Entry 5X5Y (X-ray diffraction, 3.46 A resolution); this record covers chains A and G of the 4 polymer chains in the assembly.

# Chain A
Name: Probable ATP-binding component of ABC transporter
From: Pseudomonas aeruginosa PAO1
Reference sequence: Q9HVV6 (Q9HVV6_PSEAE); numbering as in UniProt (aligned over 1-241)
Chain sequence (247 residues; each row starts with the number of its first residue):
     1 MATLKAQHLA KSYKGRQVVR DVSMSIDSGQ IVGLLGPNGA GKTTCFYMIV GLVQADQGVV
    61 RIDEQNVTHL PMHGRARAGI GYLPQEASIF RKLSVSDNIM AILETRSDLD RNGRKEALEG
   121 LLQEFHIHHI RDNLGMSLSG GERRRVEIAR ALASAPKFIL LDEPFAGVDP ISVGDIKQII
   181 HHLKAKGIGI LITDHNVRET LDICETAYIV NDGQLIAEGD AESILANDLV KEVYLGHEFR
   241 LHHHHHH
Disordered / not traced: 1, 241-247
Construct notes: expression tag (242-247)

# Chain G
Name: Uncharacterized protein
From: Pseudomonas aeruginosa PAO1
Reference sequence: Q9HXH5 (Q9HXH5_PSEAE); residues 1-355 here = UniProt positions 1-355
Chain sequence (355 residues; row label = number of the first residue in the row):
     1 MVKLDRYIGV TVFVAILAVL GVILGLALLF AFIDELNDIS ASYGIGDALR FIFLTAPRRA
    61 YDMLPMAALI GCLVGLGTLA SNSELTIMRA AGVSLSRIVW AVMKPMLVLM LAGILVGEYV
   121 APWTENIAQS GRALAQGGGD SQSSKRGLWH RQGREYIHIN AVQPNGVLYG VTRYRFDEQR
   181 GLESASFAKR ARFETDHWQL EEVTTTLLHP REKRSEVVKL PTERWDAQLS PQLLNTVVME
   241 PEALSISGLW QYIHYLADQG LNNNRYWLAF WTKVLQPLVT AALVLMAISF IFGPLRSVTL
   301 GQRIFTGVLV GFVFRIAQDL LGPSSLVFDF PPLLAVVIPA SICALAGVWL LRRAG
Disordered / not traced: 211-213, 355

# How chain A and chain G interact
Contacting residue pairs (38):
  L52(A) with L295(G), hydrophobic
  M72(A) with A90(G), hydrophobic; L295(G), hydrophobic
  H73(A) with R89(G); G92(G); V93(G); S94(G)
  A76(A) with A90(G); A91(G); G92(G)
  R77(A) with G92(G), hydrogen bond (side chain-backbone); S94(G)
  I80(A) with A90(G)
  P84(A) with I87(G), hydrophobic
  E86(A) with S83(G)
  A87(A) with N82(G); S83(G)
  S88(A) with S83(G); I87(G)
  I89(A) with E84(G)
  F90(A) with L4(G), hydrophobic; Y7(G), hydrophobic; E84(G); I87(G), hydrophobic
  R91(A) with Y7(G); N82(G); E84(G), hydrogen bond (backbone-side chain)
  K92(A) with Y7(G), hydrogen bond (backbone-side chain)
  L93(A) with Y7(G), hydrophobic
  D97(A) with K3(G)
  A101(A) with K3(G); L4(G), hydrophobic
  I102(A) with A91(G), hydrophobic
  E104(A) with M1(G); V2(G), hydrogen bond (side chain-backbone); K3(G), hydrogen bond (side chain-backbone)
  T105(A) with M1(G)
  R150(A) with I87(G)
Interface residues without a listed pair, chain A (27 interface residues in all): G51, P71, G81, Y82, M100, S154
Interface residues without a listed pair, chain G (20 interface residues in all): T86, M88, L95, A354

# Summary
27 residues of chain A face 20 of chain G across their interface; the contacts include 5 hydrogen bonds. Among
the polar pairs are R77(A)-G92(G), R91(A)-E84(G) and K92(A)-Y7(G).
Chain A is Probable ATP-binding component of ABC transporter and chain G is Uncharacterized protein, both from
Pseudomonas aeruginosa PAO1; the structure, A membrane protein complex, was determined by X-ray diffraction.
